PDB entry 7ZNL | electron microscopy, 3.45 A resolution | chains B and H of the 28 polymer chains in the assembly

[Chain B]
Protein: THO complex subunit 2
Organism: Homo sapiens
UniProtKB: Q8NI27 (THOC2_HUMAN); the construct has insertions or renumbered stretches relative to UniProt, so the offset changes along the chain: 1-895 = UniProt 1-895; 898-908 = UniProt 896-906; 928-1593 = UniProt 928-1593
Amino-acid sequence (1593 residues; each row starts with the number of its first residue; note: 21 numbers in that range are skipped by the numbering (no residue carries them; nothing is unmodelled there); a row labelled like 908A-908U holds insertion residues (908A, then the next letters in order)):
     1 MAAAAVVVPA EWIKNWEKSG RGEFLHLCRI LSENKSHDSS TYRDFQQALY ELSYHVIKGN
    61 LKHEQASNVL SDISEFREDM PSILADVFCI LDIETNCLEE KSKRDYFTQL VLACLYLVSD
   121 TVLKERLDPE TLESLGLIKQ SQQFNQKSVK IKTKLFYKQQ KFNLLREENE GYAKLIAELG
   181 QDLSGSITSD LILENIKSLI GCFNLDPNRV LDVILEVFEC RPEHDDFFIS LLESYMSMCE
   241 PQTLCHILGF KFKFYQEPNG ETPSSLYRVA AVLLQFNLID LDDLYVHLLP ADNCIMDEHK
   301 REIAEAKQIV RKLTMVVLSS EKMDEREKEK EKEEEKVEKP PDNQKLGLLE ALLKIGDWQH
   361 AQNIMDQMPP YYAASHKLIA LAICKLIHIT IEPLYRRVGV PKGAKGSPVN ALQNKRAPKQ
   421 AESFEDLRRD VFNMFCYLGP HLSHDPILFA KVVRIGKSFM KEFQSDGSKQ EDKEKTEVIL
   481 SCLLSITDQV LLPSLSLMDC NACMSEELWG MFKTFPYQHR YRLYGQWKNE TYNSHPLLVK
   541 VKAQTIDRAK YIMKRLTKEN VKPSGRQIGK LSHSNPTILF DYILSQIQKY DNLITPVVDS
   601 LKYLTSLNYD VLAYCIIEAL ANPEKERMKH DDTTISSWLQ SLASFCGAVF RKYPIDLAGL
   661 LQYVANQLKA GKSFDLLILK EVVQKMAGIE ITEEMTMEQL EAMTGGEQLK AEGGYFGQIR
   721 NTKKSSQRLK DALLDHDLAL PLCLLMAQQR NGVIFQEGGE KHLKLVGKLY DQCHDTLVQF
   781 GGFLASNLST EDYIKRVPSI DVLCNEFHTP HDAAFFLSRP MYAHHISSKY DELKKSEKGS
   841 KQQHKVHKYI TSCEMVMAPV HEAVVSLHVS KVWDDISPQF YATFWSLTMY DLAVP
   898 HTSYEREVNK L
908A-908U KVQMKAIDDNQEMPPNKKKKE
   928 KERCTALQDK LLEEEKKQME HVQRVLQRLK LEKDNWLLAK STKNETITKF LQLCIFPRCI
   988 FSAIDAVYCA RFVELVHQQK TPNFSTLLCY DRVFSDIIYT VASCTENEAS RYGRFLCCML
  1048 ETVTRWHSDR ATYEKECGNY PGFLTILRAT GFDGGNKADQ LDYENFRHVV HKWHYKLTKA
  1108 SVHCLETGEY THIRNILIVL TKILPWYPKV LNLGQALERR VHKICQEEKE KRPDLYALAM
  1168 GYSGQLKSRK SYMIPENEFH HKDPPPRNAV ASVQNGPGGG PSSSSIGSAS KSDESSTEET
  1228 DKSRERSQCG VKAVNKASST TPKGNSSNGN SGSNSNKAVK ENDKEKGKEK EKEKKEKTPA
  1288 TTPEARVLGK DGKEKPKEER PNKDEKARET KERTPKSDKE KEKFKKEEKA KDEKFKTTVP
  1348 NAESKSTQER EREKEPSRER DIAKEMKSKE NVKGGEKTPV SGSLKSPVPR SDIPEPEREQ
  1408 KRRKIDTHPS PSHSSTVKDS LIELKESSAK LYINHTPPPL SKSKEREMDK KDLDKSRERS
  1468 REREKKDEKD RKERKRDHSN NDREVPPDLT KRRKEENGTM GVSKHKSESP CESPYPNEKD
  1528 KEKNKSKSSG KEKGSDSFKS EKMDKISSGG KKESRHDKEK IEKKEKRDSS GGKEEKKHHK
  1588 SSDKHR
Unresolved in the structure: 1-13, 24-38, 58-71, 81-82, 101-106, 120-141, 184-187, 258-261, 309-342, 466-472, 624-628, 691-693, 705-706, 714-719, 759-760, 824-859, 870-876, 898, 908A-908U, 965-970, 1007-1011, 1056-1089, 1133-1136, 1155-1159, 1178-1593
UniProt features mapped onto this chain:
  - motif: Lys-908Q, Lys-908R, Lys-908S, Lys-908T, Glu-908U, Lys-928 (Nuclear localization signal)
  - modified residue: Ser-1222 (Phosphoserine), Thr-1385 (Phosphothreonine), Ser-1390 (Phosphoserine), Ser-1393 (Phosphoserine), Ser-1417 (Phosphoserine), Thr-1443 (Phosphothreonine), Ser-1450 (Phosphoserine), Ser-1486 (Phosphoserine), Ser-1516 (Phosphoserine)

[Chain H]
Protein: Spliceosome RNA helicase DDX39B
Organism: Homo sapiens
Notes: EC 3.6.4.13
UniProtKB: Q13838 (DX39B_HUMAN); residue numbers follow UniProt; this construct covers 1-428
Amino-acid sequence (428 residues; row label = number of the first residue in the row):
     1 MAENDVDNEL LDYEDDEVET AAGGDGAEAP AKKDVKGSYV SIHSSGFRDF LLKPELLRAI
    61 VDCGFEHPSE VQHECIPQAI LGMDVLCQAK SGMGKTAVFV LATLQQLEPV TGQVSVLVMC
   121 HTRELAFQIS KEYERFSKYM PNVKVAVFFG GLSIKKDEEV LKKNCPHIVV GTPGRILALA
   181 RNKSLNLKHI KHFILDECDK MLEQLDMRRD VQEIFRMTPH EKQVMMFSAT LSKEIRPVCR
   241 KFMQDPMEIF VDDETKLTLH GLQQYYVKLK DNEKNRKLFD LLDVLEFNQV VIFVKSVQRC
   301 IALAQLLVEQ NFPAIAIHRG MPQEERLSRY QQFKDFQRRI LVATNLFGRG MDIERVNIAF
   361 NYDMPEDSDT YLHRVARAGR FGTKGLAITF VSDENDAKIL NDVQDRFEVN ISELPDEIDI
   421 SSYIEQTR
Unresolved in the structure: 1-255, 426-428
UniProt features mapped onto this chain:
  - motif: Ser-45 to His-73 (Q motif), Asp-196 to Asp-199 (DECD box)
  - binding site (ATP): Ala-89 to Thr-96
  - modified residue: Ala-2 (N-acetylalanine), Lys-36 (N6-acetyllysine), Ser-38 (Phosphoserine), Ser-41 (Phosphoserine), Thr-172 (Phosphothreonine)
  - cross-link: Lys-36 (Glycyl lysine isopeptide (Lys-Gly) (interchain with G-Cter in SUMO2))
  - mutagenesis: Gly-94 to Thr-96 (Loss of ATPase and helicase activity), Lys-95 (K95A: Loss of ATPase and helicase activity), Glu-197 (E197A: Loss of ATPase and helicase activity), Cys-198 (C198A: No effect on ATPase activity), Asp-199 (D199A: Increased ATPase activity and loss of helicase activity), Ser-228 to Thr-230 (Decreased ATPase activity and loss of helicase activity), Asp-283 (D283R: Abolishes interaction with SARNP; when associated with 2-A--T-258 del)

[How chain B and chain H interact]
Residue-residue contacts (29):
  Tyr-551(B) / Asn-311(H)  hydrogen bond
  Met-553(B) / Arg-339(H)  hydrogen bond (backbone-side chain)
  Lys-554(B) / Leu-282(H)
  Lys-554(B) / Leu-285(H)  hydrogen bond (side chain-backbone)
  Lys-554(B) / Phe-287(H)
  Lys-554(B) / Arg-339(H)
  Arg-555(B) / Gln-310(H)
  Arg-555(B) / Asn-311(H)
  Arg-555(B) / Phe-312(H)
  Arg-555(B) / Pro-313(H)
  Leu-556(B) / Arg-339(H)
  Thr-557(B) / Pro-313(H)
  Thr-557(B) / Gln-337(H)
  Lys-558(B) / Asp-335(H)
  Lys-558(B) / Phe-336(H)  hydrogen bond (backbone-backbone)
  Glu-559(B) / Gln-337(H)
  Lys-589(B) / Ile-420(H)
  Lys-589(B) / Ile-424(H)
  Tyr-590(B) / Glu-286(H)
  Tyr-590(B) / Phe-287(H)  hydrogen bond (side chain-backbone)
  Tyr-590(B) / Asn-288(H)
  Tyr-590(B) / Arg-355(H)  hydrogen bond (backbone-side chain)
  Tyr-590(B) / Asn-357(H)
  Asp-591(B) / Arg-355(H)  salt bridge
  Asn-592(B) / Asn-288(H)  hydrogen bond
  Asn-592(B) / Phe-336(H)
  Asn-592(B) / Arg-355(H)
  Leu-593(B) / Phe-336(H)  hydrophobic
  Leu-593(B) / Arg-339(H)
Other interface residues (no listed pair), chain B (14 interface residues in all): Tyr-582
Other interface residues (no listed pair), chain H (21 interface residues in all): Asp-283, Val-284, Arg-338, Glu-425

[Summary]
14 residues of chain B and 21 residues of chain H are in contact, with 7 hydrogen bonds and 1 salt bridge.
Among the polar pairs are Asp-591(B)/Arg-355(H), Tyr-551(B)/Asn-311(H) and Met-553(B)/Arg-339(H). Curated
annotation (UniProt) lists 8 ATP-binding residues and 10 mutagenesis sites on chain H.
Chain B is THO complex subunit 2 and chain H is Spliceosome RNA helicase DDX39B, both from Homo sapiens; the
structure, Structure of the human TREX core THO-UAP56 complex, was determined by electron microscopy.
